8WK1 - chains B and D of the 4 polymer chains in the assembly; structure by X-ray diffraction, 2.00 A resolution.

Chain B (and D):
Protein: 21 kDa seed protein-like
From: Durio zibethinus
Notes: chain D of this document is another copy of the same molecule, construct and numbering; everything in this record applies to it too
UniProt: A0A6P5Y0F4 (A0A6P5Y0F4_DURZI); residues 27-220 here = UniProt positions 27-220
Chain sequence (194 residues; each row starts with the number of its first residue):
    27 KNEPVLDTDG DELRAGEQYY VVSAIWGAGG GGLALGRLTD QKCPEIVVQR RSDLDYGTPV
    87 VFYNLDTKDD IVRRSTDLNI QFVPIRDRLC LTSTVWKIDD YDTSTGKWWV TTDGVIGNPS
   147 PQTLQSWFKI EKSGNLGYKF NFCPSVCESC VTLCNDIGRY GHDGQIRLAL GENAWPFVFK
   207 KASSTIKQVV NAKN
Disordered / not traced: 210-220 (chain D: 209-220)
Cystine bridges: Cys69-Cys116, Cys169-Cys180, Cys173-Cys176

Chain B / chain D interface:
Contacting residue pairs (7):
  Asp81(B) with Lys68(D), salt bridge
  Arg112(B) with Arg63(D), hydrogen bond (side chain-backbone); Leu64(D); Thr65(D); Asp189(D), salt bridge; Gln191(D)
  Asp113(B) with Gly190(D)
Other interface residues (no listed pair), chain B (5 interface residues in all): Arg76, Leu115

Summary:
5 residues of chain B face 7 of chain D across their interface, with 1 hydrogen bond and 2 salt bridges. Polar
contacts include Asp81(B)-Lys68(D), Arg112(B)-Asp189(D) and Arg112(B)-Arg63(D).
Both chains are 21 kDa seed protein-like (Durio zibethinus). Entry 8WK1 (Bovine trypsin in complex with Durio
zibethinus trypsin inhibitor DzTI-4) was determined by X-ray diffraction.
